PDB entry 8ABI | electron microscopy, 3.00 A resolution | chains A and H of the 20 polymer chains in the assembly

[Chain A]
Molecule: YALI0A14806p
From: Yarrowia lipolytica
Reference sequence: Q6CGY9 (Q6CGY9_YARLI); residues 1-474 here = UniProt positions 1-474
Sequence (474 residues; each row starts with the number of its first residue):
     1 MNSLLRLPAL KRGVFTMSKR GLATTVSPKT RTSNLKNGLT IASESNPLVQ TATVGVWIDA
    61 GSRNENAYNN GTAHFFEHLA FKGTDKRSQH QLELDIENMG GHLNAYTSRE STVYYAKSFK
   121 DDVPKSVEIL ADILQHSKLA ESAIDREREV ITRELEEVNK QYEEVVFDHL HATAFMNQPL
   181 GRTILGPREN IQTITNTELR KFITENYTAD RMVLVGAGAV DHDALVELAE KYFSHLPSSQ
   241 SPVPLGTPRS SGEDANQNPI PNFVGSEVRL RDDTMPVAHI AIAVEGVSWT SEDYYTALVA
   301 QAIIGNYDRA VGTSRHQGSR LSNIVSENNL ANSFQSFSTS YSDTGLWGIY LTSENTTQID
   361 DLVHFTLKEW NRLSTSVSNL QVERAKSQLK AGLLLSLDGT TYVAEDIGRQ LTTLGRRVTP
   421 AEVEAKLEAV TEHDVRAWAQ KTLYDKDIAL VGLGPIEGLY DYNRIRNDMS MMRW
Disordered / not traced: 1-25, 249-259
Small-molecule neighbours:
  - 1,2-diacyl-sn-glycero-3-phosphocholine (PC1): Asp445, Ser470, Met472
  - phosphatidylethanolamine (PTY): Asn467, Ser470, Met472
  - 1,2-dimyristoyl-sn-glycero-3-phosphate (XP4): Arg372, Ser376, Arg473

[Chain H]
Molecule: Cytochrome b-c1 complex subunit 8
From: Yarrowia lipolytica
Reference sequence: Q6C387 (Q6C387_YARLI); residues 3-95 here correspond to UniProt positions 1-93 (UniProt number = residue number - 2)
Sequence (93 residues; each row starts with the number of its first residue):
     3 MGGNGHYMGW WGHMGSPPQK GIAGYTISPF AARPFAGVVH AAIFNTFRRT KNQALFVILP
    63 VSFFYYVWTQ ASEKNEWLYT KAGRHELAKA LAE
Disordered / not traced: 3-8, 94-95
Small-molecule neighbours: 1,2-diacyl-sn-glycero-3-phosphocholine (PC1): Gln55, Phe58, Val59, Val63

[Chain A / chain H interface]
Contacting residue pairs - 39 pairs, chain A then chain H:
  Met176(A) - Ile29(H)  hydrophobic
  Val264(A) - Ile29(H)  hydrophobic
  Gly265(A) - Ile29(H)
  Gly265(A) - Ser30(H)  hydrogen bond (backbone-backbone)
  Ser266(A) - Thr28(H)
  Ser266(A) - Ile29(H)
  Glu267(A) - Gly26(H)
  Glu267(A) - Tyr27(H)
  Glu267(A) - Thr28(H)  hydrogen bond (backbone-backbone)
  Val268(A) - Gly26(H)
  Val268(A) - Tyr27(H)  hydrophobic
  Arg269(A) - Ile24(H)
  Arg269(A) - Ala25(H)
  Arg269(A) - Gly26(H)  hydrogen bond (backbone-backbone)
  Leu270(A) - Ala25(H)  hydrophobic
  Arg271(A) - Ser18(H)
  Arg271(A) - Gln21(H)
  Arg271(A) - Lys22(H)
  Arg271(A) - Ile24(H)
  Asp272(A) - Gln21(H)
  Asp272(A) - Lys22(H)
  Asp273(A) - Pro20(H)
  Asp273(A) - Gln21(H)  hydrogen bond (side chain-backbone)
  Thr274(A) - Lys22(H)  hydrogen bond
  Thr356(A) - Gly14(H)
  Thr357(A) - His15(H)
  Asp447(A) - Ser30(H)  hydrogen bond
  Asp447(A) - Phe32(H)
  Glu457(A) - Trp12(H)
  Glu457(A) - Trp13(H)
  Glu457(A) - Gly14(H)  hydrogen bond (side chain-backbone)
  Glu457(A) - His15(H)  hydrogen bond (side chain-backbone)
  Glu457(A) - Met16(H)  hydrogen bond (side chain-backbone)
  Gly458(A) - Gly14(H)
  Tyr460(A) - Trp13(H)
  Tyr462(A) - Ser30(H)
  Tyr462(A) - Pro31(H)
  Asn463(A) - Pro31(H)
  Arg466(A) - Phe32(H)
Interface residues without a listed pair, chain H (22 interface residues in all): Gly17, Pro19, Gly23, Ala33

[In short]
21 residues of chain A and 22 residues of chain H are in contact; the contacts include 9 hydrogen bonds. Among
the polar pairs are Asp273(A)-Gln21(H), Thr274(A)-Lys22(H) and Asp447(A)-Ser30(H). Bound to chain A:
phosphatidylethanolamine, 1,2-dimyristoyl-sn-glycero-3-phosphate and 1,2-diacyl-sn-glycero-3-phosphocholine.
Ligands of chain H: 1,2-diacyl-sn-glycero-3-phosphocholine.
Here chain A is YALI0A14806p and chain H is Cytochrome b-c1 complex subunit 8, both from Yarrowia lipolytica.
Entry 8ABI (Complex III2 from Yarrowia lipolytica,antimycin A bound, int-position) was determined by electron
microscopy together with 8AB6, 8AB7, 8AB8, 8AB9, 8ABA, 8ABB and 11 further entries from the same study.
